PDB entry 8HKE | electron microscopy, 3.71 A resolution | chains A and D of the 4 polymer chains in the assembly

== Chain A ==
Protein: Systemic RNA interference defective protein 1
Source organism: Homo sapiens
UniProt: Q9GZC8 (SID1_CAEEL); residues 1-776 here = UniProt positions 1-776
Amino-acid sequence (776 residues; numbered 1 to 776; the number before each row is that of its first residue):
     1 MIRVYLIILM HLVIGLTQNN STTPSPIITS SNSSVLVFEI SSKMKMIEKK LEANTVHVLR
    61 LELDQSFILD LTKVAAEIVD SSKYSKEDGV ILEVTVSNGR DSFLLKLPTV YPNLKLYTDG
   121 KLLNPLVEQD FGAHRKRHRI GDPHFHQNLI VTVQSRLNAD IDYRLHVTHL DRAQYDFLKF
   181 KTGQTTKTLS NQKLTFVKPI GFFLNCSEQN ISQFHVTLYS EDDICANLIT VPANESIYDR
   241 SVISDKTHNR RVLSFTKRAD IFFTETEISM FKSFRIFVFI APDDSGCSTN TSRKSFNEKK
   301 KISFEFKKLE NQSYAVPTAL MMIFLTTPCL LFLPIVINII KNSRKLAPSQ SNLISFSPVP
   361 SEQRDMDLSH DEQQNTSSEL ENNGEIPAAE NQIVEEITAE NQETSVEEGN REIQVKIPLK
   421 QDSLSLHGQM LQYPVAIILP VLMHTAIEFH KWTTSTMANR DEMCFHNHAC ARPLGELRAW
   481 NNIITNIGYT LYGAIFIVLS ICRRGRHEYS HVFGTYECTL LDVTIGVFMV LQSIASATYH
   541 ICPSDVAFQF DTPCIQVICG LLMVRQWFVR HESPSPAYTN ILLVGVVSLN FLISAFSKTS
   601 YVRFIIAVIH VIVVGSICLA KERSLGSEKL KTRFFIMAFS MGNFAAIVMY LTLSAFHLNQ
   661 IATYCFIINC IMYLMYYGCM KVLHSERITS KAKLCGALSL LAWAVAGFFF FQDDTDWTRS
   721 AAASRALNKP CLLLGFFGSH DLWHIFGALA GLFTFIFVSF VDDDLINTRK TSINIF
Disordered / not traced: 1-33, 345-424, 506-509
Disulfides: Cys225-Cys287, Cys464-Cys542, Cys470-Cys731
Metal / ion sites: Zn2+: His540, Asp551, His740, His744
Swiss-Prot annotation at these positions:
  - glycosylation (N-linked (GlcNAc...) asparagine): Asn19, Asn20, Asn32, Asn205, Asn210, Asn234, Asn290, Asn311
  - mutagenesis: Asp130 (D130N: In pk3321; defective avoidance behavior in response to P.aeruginosa), Ala173 (A173T: Loss of binding to shorter than 100 base-pair long dsRNA and decreased affinity for longer RNA species. Decreased RNA transport), Pro199 (P199L: In qt10; Failure to spread gene silencing signal. Loss of binding to shorter than 100 base-pair long dsRNA and decreased affinity for longer RNA species. Decreased RNA transport), Ser536 (S536I: In qt2; Defective in dsRNA transport), Arg565 (R565C: In qt4; Failure to spread gene silencing signal)

== Chain D ==
Molecule: 37-nt RNA strand
Source organism: Homo sapiens
Sequence (37 nucleotides; each row starts with the number of its first residue):
     7 CUUGGGCAAU GUGACUGCUG AUGCAGUCAC AUUGCCC

== How chain A and chain D interact ==
Pairs across the interface (15):
  Lys43(A) - C24(D)  salt bridge to the phosphate
  Lys45(A) - C24(D)  hydrogen bond to the phosphate
  Lys45(A) - U25(D)  salt bridge to the phosphate
  Arg135(A) - C13(D)  salt bridge to the phosphate
  His169(A) - C24(D)  sugar contact
  His169(A) - U25(D)  sugar contact
  Leu170(A) - U25(D)  sugar contact
  Asp171(A) - G23(D)  hydrogen bond to the base
  Asp171(A) - C24(D)  sugar contact
  Gln174(A) - U25(D)  hydrogen bond to the sugar
  Asn191(A) - G26(D)  hydrogen bond to the sugar
  Gln192(A) - G26(D)  sugar contact
  Lys193(A) - G26(D)  phosphate contact
  Lys193(A) - A27(D)  salt bridge to the phosphate
  Lys198(A) - G26(D)  salt bridge to the phosphate
Interface residues without a listed pair, chain A (14 interface residues in all): Ser190, Arg293, Lys301
Interface residues without a listed pair, chain D (8 interface residues in all): G12, C36

== Overview ==
14 residues of chain A face 8 of chain D across their interface; the contacts include 4 hydrogen bonds and 5
salt bridges. Among the polar pairs are Asp171(A)-G23(D), Gln174(A)-U25(D) and Asn191(A)-G26(D). Curated
annotation (UniProt) lists 5 mutagenesis sites on chain A.
Chain A is Systemic RNA interference defective protein 1 and chain D is a 37-nt RNA strand, both from Homo
sapiens; the structure, dsRNA transporter, was determined by electron microscopy (same publication as 8J6M,
8J6O and 8HIP).
